Entry 4X7K (X-ray diffraction, 1.80 A resolution); this record covers chain A.

[Chain A]
Protein: Eukaryotic translation initiation factor 2-alpha kinase 3
From: Homo sapiens
Notes: EC 2.7.11.1
UniProtKB: Q9NZJ5 (E2AK3_HUMAN); the construct lacks a stretch of the UniProt sequence and is renumbered around it, so the offset changes along the chain: 575-663 = UniProt 575-663; 869-874 = UniProt 664-669; 875-1094 = UniProt 875-1094
Sequence (317 residues; numbered 573 to 1094; 205 numbers in that range are skipped by the numbering (no residue carries them; nothing is unmodelled there); the number before each row is that of its first residue):
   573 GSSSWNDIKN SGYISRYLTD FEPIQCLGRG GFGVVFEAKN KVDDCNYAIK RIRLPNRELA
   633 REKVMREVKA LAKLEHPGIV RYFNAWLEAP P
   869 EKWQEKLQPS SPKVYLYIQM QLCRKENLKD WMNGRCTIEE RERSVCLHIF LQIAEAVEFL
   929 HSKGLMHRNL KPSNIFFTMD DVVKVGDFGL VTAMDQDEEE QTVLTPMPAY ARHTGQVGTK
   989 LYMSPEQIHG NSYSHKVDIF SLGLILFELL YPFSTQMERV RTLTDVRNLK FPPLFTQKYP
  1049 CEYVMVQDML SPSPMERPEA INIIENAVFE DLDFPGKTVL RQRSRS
Not modelled in the structure: 573-584, 869-880, 961-986, 1088-1094
Construct notes: expression tag (573-574); engineered mutation Asn937 (Asp in Q9NZJ5)
Small-molecule neighbours: 3Z3 (4-{2-amino-3-[5-fluoro-2-(methylamino)quinazolin-6-yl]-4-methylbenzoyl}-1-methyl-2,5-diphenyl-1,2-dihydro-3H-pyrazol-3-one): Leu599, Val607, Ala620, Ile621, Lys622, Ile624, Val636, Glu639, Leu643, Leu646, Ile651, Val652, Ile886, Met888, Gln889, Leu890, Cys891, Arg892, Lys893, Phe944, Val953, Gly954, Asp955, Phe956, Leu958
Swiss-Prot annotation at these positions:
  - binding site (ATP): Leu599 to Val607, Lys622
  - modified residue: Tyr619 (Phosphotyrosine), Thr982 (Phosphothreonine), Ser1094 (Phosphoserine)

[In short]
Chain A binds compound 3Z3. UniProt lists 10 ATP-binding residues.
Chain A is Eukaryotic translation initiation factor 2-alpha kinase 3 (Homo sapiens); the structure, Co-crystal
Structure of PERK bound to
4-{2-amino-3-[5-fluoro-2-(methylamino)quinazolin-6-yl]-4-methylbenzoyl}-1-methyl-2,5-diphenyl-1,2-dihydro-3H-pyrazol-3-one
inhibitor, was determined by X-ray diffraction, deposited together with 4X7H, 4X7J, 4X7L, 4X7N and 4X7O.
